Entry 6QCW (X-ray diffraction, 2.88 A resolution); this record covers chains B and C of the 6 polymer chains in the assembly.

Chain B:
Name: RNA-directed RNA polymerase catalytic subunit
From: Influenza B virus
Notes: EC 2.7.7.48
UniProt: Q5V8Y6 (Q5V8Y6_9INFB); residues 1-752 here = UniProt positions 1-752
Chain sequence (772 residues; row label = number of the first residue in the row; numbers below 1 keep their minus sign (Gly-8 is residue -8)):
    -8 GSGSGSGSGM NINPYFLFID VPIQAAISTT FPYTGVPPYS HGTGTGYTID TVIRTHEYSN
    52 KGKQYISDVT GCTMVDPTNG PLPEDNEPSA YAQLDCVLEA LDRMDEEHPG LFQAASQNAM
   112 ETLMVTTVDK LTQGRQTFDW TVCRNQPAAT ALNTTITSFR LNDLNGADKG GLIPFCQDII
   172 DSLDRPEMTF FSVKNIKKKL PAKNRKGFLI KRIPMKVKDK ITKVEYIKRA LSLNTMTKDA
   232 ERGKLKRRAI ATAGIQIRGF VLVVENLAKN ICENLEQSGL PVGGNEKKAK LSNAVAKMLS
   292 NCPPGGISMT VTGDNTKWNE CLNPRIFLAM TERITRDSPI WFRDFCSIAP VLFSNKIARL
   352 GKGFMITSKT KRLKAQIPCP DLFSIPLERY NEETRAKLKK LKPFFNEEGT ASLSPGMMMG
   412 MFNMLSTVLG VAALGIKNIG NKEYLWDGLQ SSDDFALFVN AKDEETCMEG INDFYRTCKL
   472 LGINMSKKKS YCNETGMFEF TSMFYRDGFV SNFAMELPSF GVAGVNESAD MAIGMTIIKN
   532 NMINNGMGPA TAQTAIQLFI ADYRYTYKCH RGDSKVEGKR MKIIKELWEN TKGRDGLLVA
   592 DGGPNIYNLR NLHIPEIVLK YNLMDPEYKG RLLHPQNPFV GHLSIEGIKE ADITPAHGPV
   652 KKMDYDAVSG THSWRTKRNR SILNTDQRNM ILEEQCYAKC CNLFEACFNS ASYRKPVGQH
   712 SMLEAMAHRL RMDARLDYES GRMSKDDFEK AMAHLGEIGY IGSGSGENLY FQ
Unresolved in the structure: -8 to -1, 636-640, 750-763
Differences from the reference sequence: expression tag (-8 to 0, 753-763)
From the paper describing this entry:
  - conformationally variable residues (loop rearrangement, side-chain flip): Phe344, Gly407 to Phe413
  - catalytic residues: Asp305, Asp444, Asp445 (proposed by the authors, not directly observed)

Chain C:
Name: Polymerase basic protein 2
From: Influenza B virus
UniProt: Q5V8X3 (Q5V8X3_9INFB); numbering as in UniProt (aligned over 1-770)
Chain sequence (798 residues; each row starts with the number of its first residue; numbers below 1 keep their minus sign (Gly-8 is residue -8)):
    -8 GSGSGSGSGM TLAKIELLKQ LLRDNEAKTV LKQTTVDQYN IIRKFNTSRI EKNPSLRMKW
    52 AMCSNFPLAL TKGDMANRIP LEYKGIQLKT NAEDIGTKGQ MCSIAAVTWW NTYGPIGDTE
   112 GFERVYESFF LRKMRLDNAT WGRITFGPVE RVRKRVLLNP LTKEMPPDEA SNVIMEILFP
   172 KEAGIPREST WIHRELIKEK REKLKGTMIT PIVLAYMLER ELVARRRFLP VAGATSAEFI
   232 EMLHCLQGEN WRQIYHPGGN KLTESRSQSM IVACRKIIRR SIVASNPLEL AVEIANKTVI
   292 DTEPLKSCLA AIDGGDVACD IIRAALGLKI RQRQRFGRLE LKRISGRGFK NDEEILIGNG
   352 TIQKIGIWDG EEEFHVRCGE CRGILKKSKM KLEKLLINSA KKEDMRDLII LCMVFSQDTR
   412 MFQGVRGEIN FLNRAGQLLS PMYQLQRYFL NRSNDLFDQW GYEESPKASE LHGINESMNA
   472 SDYTLKGVVV TRNVIDDFSS TETEKVSITK NLSLIKRTGE VIMGANDVSE LESQAQLMIT
   532 YDTPKMWEMG TTKELVQNTY QWVLKNLVTL KAQFLLGKED MFQWDAFEAF ESIIPQKMAG
   592 QYSGFARAVL KQMRDQEVMK TDQFIKLLPF CFSPPKLRSN GEPYQFLKLV LKGGGENFIE
   652 VRKGSPLFSY NPQTEVLTIC GRMMSLKGKI EDEERNRSMG NAVLAGFLVS GKYDPDLGDF
   712 KTIEELEKLK PGEKANILLY QGKPVKVVKR KRYSALSNDI SQGIKRQRMT VESMGWALSG
   772 WSHPQFEKGS GSENLYFQ
Unresolved in the structure: -8 to -1, 486-493, 741-789
Differences from the reference sequence: expression tag (-8 to 0, 771-789)

How chain B and chain C interact:
Residue-residue contacts (278):
  Pro13(B) with Met674(C)
  Tyr30(B) with Asn44(C), hydrogen bond
  Asn109(B) with Glu419(C)
  Val119(B) with Ile32(C), hydrophobic
  Asp120(B) with Asn31(C)
  Thr123(B) with Ile32(C); Lys35(C), hydrogen bond
  Arg126(B) with Ile41(C)
  Gln127(B) with Arg40(C); Ile41(C)
  Pro138(B) with Asn37(C); Ser39(C)
  Ala140(B) with Ile32(C); Lys35(C)
  Thr141(B) with Phe36(C); Asn37(C)
  Leu143(B) with Ile32(C), hydrophobic
  Asn144(B) with Ile33(C)
  Ile147(B) with Ile32(C), hydrophobic
  Arg151(B) with Gln24(C), hydrogen bond (side chain-backbone); Gln29(C), hydrogen bond
  Ala158(B) with Gln29(C), hydrogen bond (backbone-side chain)
  Asp159(B) with Gln29(C)
  Lys207(B) with Glu17(C), salt bridge
  Asp230(B) with Lys43(C)
  Glu264(B) with Arg425(C), salt bridge
  Pro272(B) with Arg425(C)
  Val273(B) with Arg425(C)
  Asn276(B) with Arg144(C), hydrogen bond; Phe219(C), hydrogen bond (side chain-backbone); Leu220(C); Pro221(C)
  Glu277(B) with Phe219(C); Arg425(C), salt bridge; Ala426(C)
  Lys279(B) with Arg144(C)
  Ala280(B) with Gln428(C)
  Lys281(B) with Arg425(C); Ala426(C)
  Asn284(B) with Ala426(C); Gln428(C)
  Ala287(B) with Gly646(C); Glu647(C)
  Lys288(B) with Gly427(C)
  Leu290(B) with Phe649(C), hydrophobic
  Ser291(B) with Gly646(C)
  Pro295(B) with Leu638(C), hydrophobic
  Ile298(B) with Gln732(C)
  Glu455(B) with Gln732(C), hydrogen bond
  Glu485(B) with Lys654(C), salt bridge
  Asp498(B) with Pro657(C)
  Val513(B) with Ser46(C); Lys50(C)
  Ala514(B) with Pro45(C); Ser46(C)
  Gly515(B) with Pro45(C); Met49(C)
  Val516(B) with Met49(C)
  Lys530(B) with His235(C)
  Met533(B) with His235(C)
  Ile534(B) with Arg142(C), hydrogen bond (backbone-side chain); Pro221(C), hydrophobic; Leu234(C), hydrophobic; His235(C)
  Asn535(B) with Pro221(C)
  Asp553(B) with Lys50(C), salt bridge
  Thr557(B) with Lys50(C), hydrogen bond; Met53(C)
  Tyr558(B) with Met49(C); Met53(C), hydrophobic; Ile95(C)
  Lys559(B) with Met53(C); Cys54(C)
  Lys570(B) with Ile77(C)
  Arg571(B) with Ile95(C); Val98(C); Thr99(C), hydrogen bond
  Lys573(B) with Lys75(C), hydrogen bond (side chain-backbone); Ile77(C)
  Ile574(B) with Ile77(C), hydrophobic; Ala96(C), hydrophobic; Thr99(C); Trp100(C), hydrophobic; Thr103(C)
  Ile575(B) with Thr99(C)
  Glu577(B) with Tyr74(C), hydrogen bond; Lys75(C), salt bridge; Tyr104(C), hydrogen bond
  Leu578(B) with Asn102(C); Thr103(C)
  Asn581(B) with Thr103(C); Tyr104(C), hydrogen bond
  Asp592(B) with Asn102(C), hydrogen bond
  Leu600(B) with His235(C), hydrogen bond (backbone-side chain); Cys236(C)
  Arg601(B) with Leu127(C); Trp132(C); Met233(C); His235(C); Cys236(C)
  Asn602(B) with Leu127(C)
  His604(B) with Arg123(C), hydrogen bond (backbone-side chain); Glu232(C)
  Ile605(B) with Lys124(C); Leu127(C), hydrophobic
  Val609(B) with Phe120(C), hydrophobic; Phe121(C), hydrophobic; Lys124(C)
  Leu610(B) with Lys124(C)
  Tyr612(B) with Phe113(C), hydrophobic; Glu114(C); Phe121(C), hydrophobic
  Asn613(B) with Phe121(C); Lys124(C)
  Glu618(B) with Ile107(C)
  Tyr619(B) with Asn102(C)
  Lys620(B) with Thr110(C)
  Gly621(B) with Gly108(C), hydrogen bond (backbone-backbone)
  Arg622(B) with Trp101(C), hydrogen bond (backbone-side chain); Asn102(C); Thr103(C), hydrogen bond (side chain-backbone); Gly105(C), hydrogen bond (side chain-backbone); Pro106(C); Ile107(C)
  Leu623(B) with Asn102(C)
  Leu624(B) with Phe113(C), hydrophobic
  His625(B) with Pro106(C); Gly108(C)
  Pro626(B) with Asp109(C); Met199(C)
  Gln627(B) with Met66(C)
  Pro629(B) with Leu61(C); Thr62(C), hydrogen bond (backbone-side chain); Ala67(C); Trp101(C)
  Phe630(B) with Leu61(C), hydrophobic; Ile70(C), hydrophobic; Ala97(C); Val98(C), hydrophobic; Trp101(C), hydrophobic
  Gly632(B) with Thr62(C)
  His633(B) with Thr201(C), hydrogen bond
  Leu634(B) with Thr201(C); Pro202(C)
  Ser635(B) with Met1(C)
  Glu641(B) with Met1(C); Ala4(C); Leu8(C)
  Ala642(B) with Leu8(C)
  Asp643(B) with Gln11(C)
  Pro646(B) with Gly87(C); Thr88(C)
  Ala647(B) with Gly87(C), hydrogen bond (backbone-backbone)
  His648(B) with Arg34(C), hydrogen bond (backbone-side chain)
  Pro650(B) with Arg34(C)
  Val651(B) with Tyr207(C), hydrogen bond (backbone-side chain)
  Lys652(B) with Tyr207(C)
  Lys653(B) with Tyr207(C); Glu210(C), salt bridge
  Met654(B) with Arg216(C)
  Asp655(B) with Arg216(C), salt bridge; Arg218(C), salt bridge
  Asp657(B) with Phe120(C); Arg123(C), salt bridge; Arg211(C), salt bridge
  Val659(B) with Phe113(C), hydrophobic; Tyr117(C)
  Ser660(B) with Tyr117(C), hydrogen bond (backbone-side chain)
  Thr662(B) with Trp101(C); Asn102(C), hydrogen bond
  His663(B) with Asn102(C), hydrogen bond
  Trp665(B) with Met49(C), hydrophobic; Leu59(C), hydrophobic; Val98(C)
  Arg666(B) with Leu59(C); Ala60(C), hydrogen bond (backbone-backbone); Thr62(C), hydrogen bond; Thr88(C)
  Thr667(B) with Met49(C); Pro58(C)
  Lys668(B) with Phe57(C); Pro58(C), hydrogen bond (backbone-backbone); Asp85(C); Met92(C)
  Arg669(B) with Thr38(C); Ser39(C); Asp85(C), hydrogen bond (backbone-side chain); Ile86(C); Gly87(C)
  Asn670(B) with Ile86(C)
  Arg671(B) with Glu84(C), hydrogen bond (side chain-backbone); Ile86(C); Met92(C)
  Met681(B) with Thr38(C)
  Ile682(B) with Ile86(C), hydrophobic
  Glu684(B) with Phe36(C)
  Glu685(B) with Phe36(C); Asn37(C); Thr38(C)
  Gln686(B) with Ile86(C), hydrogen bond (side chain-backbone); Lys89(C)
  Cys687(B) with Glu17(C); Ala18(C)
  Tyr688(B) with Val21(C), hydrophobic; Ile33(C), hydrophobic; Phe36(C), hydrophobic
  Lys690(B) with Leu12(C)
  Cys691(B) with Val21(C), hydrophobic; Leu22(C), hydrophobic
  Cys692(B) with Tyr30(C); Ile33(C), hydrophobic; Arg34(C)
  Asn693(B) with Arg34(C), hydrogen bond
  Leu694(B) with Leu9(C), hydrophobic; Leu12(C), hydrophobic
  Phe695(B) with Val27(C), hydrophobic; Tyr30(C), hydrophobic
  Glu696(B) with Tyr30(C), hydrogen bond; Arg34(C), salt bridge
  Ala697(B) with Lys5(C), hydrogen bond (backbone-side chain)
  Phe699(B) with Glu173(C)
  Asn700(B) with Phe170(C); Glu173(C), hydrogen bond (backbone-side chain)
  Ser701(B) with Met166(C); Phe170(C); Glu173(C), hydrogen bond
  Ala702(B) with Tyr30(C)
  Ser703(B) with Ile203(C)
  Tyr704(B) with Ser162(C), hydrogen bond; Ile165(C); Ile203(C); Ala206(C), hydrophobic; Glu210(C), hydrogen bond
  Arg705(B) with Ser162(C), hydrogen bond; Asn163(C), hydrogen bond; Met166(C); Ala174(C)
  Lys706(B) with Asn31(C)
  Pro707(B) with Val27(C); Tyr30(C), hydrophobic; Asn31(C)
  Val708(B) with Val27(C); Asp28(C)
  Gly709(B) with Thr26(C); Val27(C), hydrogen bond (backbone-backbone); Asp28(C), hydrogen bond (backbone-backbone)
  Gln710(B) with Thr26(C); Asp28(C), hydrogen bond
  His711(B) with Thr26(C); Val27(C), hydrogen bond (backbone-backbone)
  Ser712(B) with Leu22(C), hydrogen bond (side chain-backbone); Lys23(C), hydrogen bond (side chain-backbone); Val27(C)
  Met713(B) with Leu22(C), hydrogen bond (backbone-backbone); Thr25(C), hydrogen bond (backbone-backbone); Thr26(C)
  Leu714(B) with Leu13(C), hydrophobic; Leu22(C), hydrogen bond (backbone-backbone)
  Met717(B) with Leu9(C), hydrophobic; Leu22(C), hydrophobic
  Arg720(B) with Lys172(C); Glu173(C), salt bridge
  Leu721(B) with Thr2(C); Lys5(C); Ile6(C), hydrophobic
  Asp724(B) with Thr2(C)
  Ala725(B) with Thr2(C)
  Asp728(B) with Thr2(C), hydrogen bond
  Met734(B) with Thr2(C)
  Asp738(B) with Leu3(C)
  Lys741(B) with Glu7(C), salt bridge
  Ala742(B) with Ile6(C)
  His745(B) with Ile6(C); Glu7(C), salt bridge; Lys10(C)
  Glu748(B) with Lys10(C), salt bridge
  Ile749(B) with Leu9(C), hydrophobic; Leu13(C), hydrophobic
Also at the interface, not in a pair above, chain B (166 interface residues in all): Gly161, Gly296, Gly297, Asn517, Leu603, Pro606, Pro617, Asn628, Val631, Ile644, Ile673, Leu674, Ala689, Ala716, Leu746
Also at the interface, not in a pair above, chain C (133 interface residues in all): Gly0, Asp15, Lys63, Cys93

Overview:
The interface between chain B and chain C involves 166 residues on one side and 133 on the other, with 55
hydrogen bonds and 16 salt bridges. Polar pairs include Lys207(B)-Glu17(C), Glu264(B)-Arg425(C) and
Glu277(B)-Arg425(C). From the paper: catalytic residues Asp305(B), Asp444(B) and Asp445(B); conformational
variability at Phe344(B) and Gly407(B).
Chain B is RNA-directed RNA polymerase catalytic subunit and chain C is Polymerase basic protein 2, both from
Influenza B virus; the structure, Crystal structure of influenza B polymerase initiation state with capped
14-mer RNA primer, was determined by X-ray diffraction together with 6QCS, 6QCT, 6QCV and 6QCX from the same
study.
